PDB entry 8BN8 | X-ray diffraction, 2.21 A resolution | chains AAA and BBB

[Chain AAA]
Molecule: N6-adenosine-methyltransferase catalytic subunit
Source organism: Homo sapiens
Notes: EC 2.1.1.348
Reference sequence: Q86U44 (MTA70_HUMAN); residues 363-580 here = UniProt positions 363-580
Sequence (218 residues; each row starts with the number of its first residue):
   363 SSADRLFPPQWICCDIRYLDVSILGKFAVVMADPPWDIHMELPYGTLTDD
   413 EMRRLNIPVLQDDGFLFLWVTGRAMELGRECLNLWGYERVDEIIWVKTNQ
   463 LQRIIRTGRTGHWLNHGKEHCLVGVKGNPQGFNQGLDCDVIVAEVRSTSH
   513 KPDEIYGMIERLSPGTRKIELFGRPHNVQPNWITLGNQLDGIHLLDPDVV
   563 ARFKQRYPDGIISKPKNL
Disordered / not traced: 363-367, 469-473, 575-580
Ligand contacts: QWR (2-[[4-(6-bromanyl-2H-indazol-4-yl)-1,2,3-triazol-1-yl]methyl]-6-[(4,4-dimethylpiperidin-1-yl)methyl]imidazo[1,2-a]pyridine): Cys376, Asp377, Ile378, Arg379, Asp395, Pro396, Pro397, Tyr406, Gly407, Thr408, Leu409, Trp431, Thr433, Trp457, Glu481, Ser511, His512, Lys513, Phe534, Gly535, Arg536, Gly548, Asn549, Gln550

[Chain BBB]
Molecule: N6-adenosine-methyltransferase non-catalytic subunit
Source organism: Homo sapiens
Reference sequence: Q9HCE5 (MET14_HUMAN); numbering as in UniProt (aligned over 107-395)
Sequence (291 residues; row label = number of the first residue in the row):
   105 GSLKGTQSLNPHNDYCQHFVDTGHRPQNFIRDVGLADRFEEYPKLRELIR
   155 LKDELIAKSNTPPMYLQADIEAFDIRELTPKFDVILLEPPLEEYYRETGI
   205 TANEKCWTWDDIMKLEIDEIAAPRSFIFLWCGSGEGLDLGRVCLRKWGYR
   255 RCEDICWIKTNKNNPGKTKTLDPKAVFQRTKEHCLMGIKGTVKRSTDGDF
   305 IHANVDIDLIITEEPEIGNIEKPVEIFHIIEHFCLGRRRLHLFGRDSTIR
   355 PGWLTVGPTLTNSNYNAETYASYFSAPNSYLTGCTEEIERL
Disordered / not traced: 105-117, 138-151, 201-208, 270-273, 296-307, 395
Sequence notes: expression tag (105-106)
Disulfide bonds: Cys338-Cys388

[Chain AAA / chain BBB interface]
Pairs across the interface (105):
  Phe427(AAA) with Val280(BBB), hydrophobic
  Phe429(AAA) with Phe281(BBB), hydrophobic
  Gly434(AAA) with Arg255(BBB), hydrogen bond (backbone-side chain)
  Met437(AAA) with Arg245(BBB), hydrogen bond; Arg255(BBB); Asp258(BBB)
  Glu438(AAA) with Arg245(BBB), salt bridge; Arg255(BBB), salt bridge
  Arg441(AAA) with Leu241(BBB); Asp242(BBB), salt bridge; Arg245(BBB)
  Glu450(AAA) with Lys278(BBB), salt bridge
  Arg451(AAA) with Gly238(BBB), hydrogen bond (side chain-backbone); Leu241(BBB); Asp242(BBB), salt bridge
  Val452(AAA) with Lys278(BBB); Val280(BBB), hydrophobic; Arg283(BBB), hydrogen bond (backbone-side chain)
  Asp453(AAA) with Ala279(BBB); Val280(BBB), hydrogen bond (side chain-backbone); Phe281(BBB), hydrogen bond (side chain-backbone); Arg283(BBB), salt bridge
  Glu454(AAA) with Leu241(BBB); Lys285(BBB), hydrogen bond (backbone-side chain); His287(BBB)
  Ile455(AAA) with Phe281(BBB), hydrophobic
  Ile456(AAA) with Cys260(BBB), hydrophobic; Ile262(BBB), hydrophobic; Lys285(BBB)
  Val458(AAA) with Ile134(BBB), hydrophobic; Ile262(BBB), hydrophobic; Leu313(BBB), hydrophobic
  Leu463(AAA) with Arg135(BBB)
  Gln464(AAA) with Tyr119(BBB), hydrogen bond; Phe133(BBB); Ile134(BBB); Arg135(BBB), hydrogen bond (backbone-backbone)
  Arg465(AAA) with Arg135(BBB); Asp136(BBB), salt bridge
  Ile466(AAA) with Ile134(BBB), hydrophobic; Ile311(BBB), hydrophobic; Ile315(BBB), hydrophobic
  His474(AAA) with Glu257(BBB); Asn308(BBB)
  Trp475(AAA) with Phe230(BBB), hydrophobic; Glu257(BBB), hydrogen bond (backbone-side chain); Met290(BBB), hydrophobic; Asn308(BBB); Phe337(BBB)
  Leu476(AAA) with Glu257(BBB), hydrogen bond (backbone-side chain); Ile259(BBB), hydrophobic; Asn308(BBB); Asp310(BBB); Ile311(BBB); Asp312(BBB); Phe337(BBB), hydrophobic
  Asn477(AAA) with Asn308(BBB), hydrogen bond (side chain-backbone); Asp310(BBB), hydrogen bond (backbone-backbone); Ile311(BBB); Asp312(BBB), hydrogen bond (backbone-backbone)
  His478(AAA) with Glu257(BBB), salt bridge; Asp312(BBB)
  Gly479(AAA) with Ile311(BBB); Asp312(BBB), hydrogen bond (backbone-side chain)
  Lys480(AAA) with Asp258(BBB), hydrogen bond (side chain-backbone); Cys260(BBB); Asp312(BBB), salt bridge; Leu313(BBB)
  His482(AAA) with Asp258(BBB); His287(BBB)
  Gln496(AAA) with Ala279(BBB), hydrogen bond (side chain-backbone); Val280(BBB)
  Gly497(AAA) with Val280(BBB), hydrogen bond (backbone-backbone); Gln282(BBB), hydrogen bond (backbone-side chain)
  Leu498(AAA) with Phe123(BBB); Val124(BBB)
  Asp499(AAA) with Cys120(BBB); Phe123(BBB); Val124(BBB); Phe281(BBB); Gln282(BBB), hydrogen bond (backbone-backbone)
  Cys500(AAA) with Phe123(BBB); Pro130(BBB); Gln282(BBB); Thr284(BBB)
  Asp501(AAA) with Gln282(BBB), hydrogen bond (backbone-backbone); Arg283(BBB); Thr284(BBB), hydrogen bond (side chain-backbone); Lys285(BBB), salt bridge
  Val502(AAA) with Pro130(BBB); Gln131(BBB); Thr284(BBB)
  Ile503(AAA) with Cys120(BBB), hydrophobic
  Val504(AAA) with Tyr119(BBB); Pro130(BBB); Gln131(BBB); Ile134(BBB), hydrophobic
  Glu516(AAA) with Asp118(BBB); Cys120(BBB)
  Met520(AAA) with Cys120(BBB), hydrophobic; Phe281(BBB), hydrophobic
  Arg523(AAA) with Cys120(BBB); Gln121(BBB), hydrogen bond; Val124(BBB)
  Leu524(AAA) with Val280(BBB), hydrophobic
Interface residues without a listed pair, chain AAA (43 interface residues in all): Arg435, Ile467, Arg468, Val485
Interface residues without a listed pair, chain BBB (49 interface residues in all): Arg228, Glu239, Arg249, Cys256, Pro277, Ile292, Val309, Ile333, Leu339

[In short]
43 residues of chain AAA and 49 residues of chain BBB are in contact; the contacts include 23 hydrogen bonds
and 10 salt bridges. Among the polar pairs are Glu438(AAA)-Arg245(BBB), Glu438(AAA)-Arg255(BBB) and
Arg441(AAA)-Asp242(BBB). Bound to chain AAA: compound QWR.
Chain AAA is N6-adenosine-methyltransferase catalytic subunit and chain BBB is N6-adenosine-methyltransferase
non-catalytic subunit, both from Homo sapiens; the structure, METTL3-METTL14 heterodimer bound to the SAM
competitive small molecule inhibitor STM3006, was determined by X-ray diffraction.
